6YPU - chains 2 and m of the 15 polymer chains in the assembly; structure by electron microscopy, 2.90 A resolution.

Chain 2:
Molecule: 16S ribosomal RNA
From: Acinetobacter baumannii (strain ATCC 19606 / DSM 30007 / CIP 70.34 / JCM 6841 / NBRC 109757 / NCIMB 12457 / NCTC 12156 / 81)
Sequence (1544 nucleotides; row label = number of the first residue in the row):
     1 UUUAACUGAA GAGUUUGAUC AUGGCUCAGA UUGAACGCUG GCGGCAGGCU UAACACAUGC
    61 AAGUCGAGCG GGGGAAGGUA GCUUGCUACC GGACCUAGCG GCGGACGGGU GAGUAAUGCU
   121 UAGGAAUCUG CCUAUUAGUG GGGGACAACA UCUCGAAAGG GAUGCUAAUA CCGCAUACGU
   181 CCUACGGGAG AAAGCAGGGG AUCUUCGGAC CUUGCGCUAA UAGAUGAGCC UAAGUCGGAU
   241 UAGCUAGUUG GUGGGGUAAA GGCCUACCAA GGCGACGAUC UGUAGCGGGU CUGAGAGGAU
   301 GAUCCGCCAC ACUGGGACUG AGACACGGCC CAGACUCCUA CGGGAGGCAG CAGUGGGGAA
   361 UAUUGGACAA UGGGGGGAAC CCUGAUCCAG CCAUGCCGCG UGUGUGAAGA AGGCCUUAUG
   421 GUUGUAAAGC ACUUUAAGCG AGGAGGAGGC UACUUUAGUU AAUACCUAGA GAUAGUGGAC
   481 GUUACUCGCA GAAUAAGCAC CGGCUAACUC UGUGCCAGCA GCCGCGGUAA UACAGAGGGU
   541 GCGAGCGUUA AUCGGAUUUA CUGGGCGUAA AGCGUGCGUA GGCGGCUUAU UAAGUCGGAU
   601 GUGAAAUCCC CGAGCUUAAC UUGGGAAUUG CAUUCGAUAC UGGUGAGCUA GAGUAUGGGA
   661 GAGGAUGGUA GAAUUCCAGG UGUAGCGGUG AAAUGCGUAG AGAUCUGGAG GAAUACCGAU
   721 GGCGAAGGCA GCCAUCUGGC CUAAUACUGA CGCUGAGGUA CGAAAGCAUG GGGAGCAAAC
   781 AGGAUUAGAU ACCCUGGUAG UCCAUGCCGU AAACGAUGUC UACUAGCCGU UGGGGCCUUU
   841 GAGGCUUUAG UGGCGCAGCU AACGCGAUAA GUAGACCGCC UGGGGAGUAC GGUCGCAAGA
   901 CUAAAACUCA AAUGAAUUGA CGGGGGCCCG CACAAGCGGU GGAGCAUGUG GUUUAAUUCG
   961 AUGCAACGCG AAGAACCUUA CCUGGCCUUG ACAUACUAGA AACUUUCCAG AGAUGGAUUG
  1021 GUGCCUUCGG GAAUCUAGAU ACAGGUGCUG CAUGGCUGUC GUCAGCUCGU GUCGUGAGAU
  1081 GUUGGGUUAA GUCCCGCAAC GAGCGCAACC CUUUUCCUUA CUUGCCAGCA UUUCGGAUGG
  1141 GAACUUUAAG GAUACUGCCA GUGACAAACU GGAGGAAGGC GGGGACGACG UCAAGUCAUC
  1201 AUGGCCCUUA CGGCCAGGGC UACACACGUG CUACAAUGGU CGGUACAAAG GGUUGCUACA
  1261 CAGCGAUGUG AUGCUAAUCU CAAAAAGCCG AUCGUAGUCC GGAUUGGAGU CUGCAACUCG
  1321 ACUCCAUGAA GUCGGAAUCG CUAGUAAUCG CGGAUCAGAA UGCCGCGGUG AAUACGUUCC
  1381 CGGGCCUUGU ACACACCGCC CGUCACACCA UGGGAGUUUG UUGCACCAGA AGUAGCUAGC
  1441 CUAACUGCAA AGAGGGCGGU UACCACGGUG UGGCCGAUGA CUGGGGUGAA GUCGUAACAA
  1501 GGUAGCCGUA GGGGAACCUG CGGCUGGAUC ACCUCCUUAA CGAA
Unresolved in the structure: 1-2, 78-89, 200-209, 838-842, 924-1544
Ion coordination: Mg2+ site 1 near G23 (its only coordinating residue here); Mg2+ site 2: U64, G101 (shared with 1 residue of chain u); Mg2+ site 3 near U96 (its only coordinating residue here); Mg2+ site 4: A112, G113, G285; Mg2+ site 5 near G113 (its only coordinating residue here); Mg2+ site 6: G141, A193; Mg2+ site 7: A170, C171; Mg2+ site 8 near A191 (its only coordinating residue here); Mg2+ site 9 near U252 (its only coordinating residue here); Mg2+ site 10: G253, U265; Mg2+ site 11: G277, A278, U279; Mg2+ site 12: G295, G555; 20 more Mg2+ sites not listed
From the paper describing this entry:
  - conformationally variable residues (side-chain flip): A1489, A1490

Chain m:
Protein: 30S ribosomal protein S12
From: Acinetobacter baumannii (strain ATCC 19606 / DSM 30007 / CIP 70.34 / JCM 6841 / NBRC 109757 / NCIMB 12457 / NCTC 12156 / 81)
UniProt: D0C9P6 (D0C9P6_ACIB2); residues 1-124 here = UniProt positions 1-124
Chain sequence (124 residues; numbered 1 to 124; the number before each row is that of its first residue):
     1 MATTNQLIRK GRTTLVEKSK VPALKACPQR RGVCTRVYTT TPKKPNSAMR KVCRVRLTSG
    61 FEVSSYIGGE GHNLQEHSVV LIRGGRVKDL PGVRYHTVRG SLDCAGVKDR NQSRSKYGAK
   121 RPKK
Unresolved in the structure: 1, 124

Chain 2 / chain m interface:
Pairs across the interface (99; chain 2 residue first):
  A35(2) with Gln-29(m), hydrogen bond to the sugar
  C36(2) with Gln-29(m), sugar contact; Val-98(m), sugar contact
  G37(2) with Ser-115(m), hydrogen bond to the sugar; Gly-118(m), phosphate contact
  C38(2) with Arg-114(m), hydrogen bond to the sugar; Ser-115(m), sugar contact; Gly-118(m), phosphate contact; Ala-119(m), sugar contact; Lys-120(m), salt bridge to the phosphate; Arg-121(m), phosphate contact
  U39(2) with Arg-121(m), hydrogen bond to the phosphate
  G358(2) with Arg-30(m), phosphate contact; Arg-31(m), salt bridge to the phosphate; Thr-58(m), phosphate contact
  A359(2) with Cys-27(m), hydrogen bond to the base; Pro-28(m), base contact; Gln-29(m), base contact; Arg-30(m), salt bridge to the phosphate; Arg-31(m), salt bridge to the phosphate; Thr-58(m), hydrogen bond to the phosphate
  G497(2) with Arg-121(m), salt bridge to the phosphate
  C498(2) with Arg-114(m), salt bridge to the phosphate; Ser-115(m), phosphate contact
  A499(2) with Ser-113(m), phosphate contact; Arg-114(m), phosphate contact; Ser-115(m), hydrogen bond to the phosphate; Lys-116(m), phosphate contact
  C500(2) with Ser-113(m), hydrogen bond to the phosphate; Lys-116(m), salt bridge to the phosphate
  C515(2) with Pro-45(m), base contact; Ser-47(m), hydrogen bond to the base
  C516(2) with Ser-47(m), phosphate contact
  A517(2) with Ala-48(m), phosphate contact; Met-49(m), hydrogen bond to the phosphate; Lys-51(m), salt bridge to the phosphate; Glu-70(m), hydrogen bond to the sugar
  G518(2) with Arg-50(m), hydrogen bond to the base; Lys-51(m), salt bridge to the phosphate; Glu-70(m), hydrogen bond to the sugar
  C519(2) with Asn-46(m), base contact; Arg-50(m), base contact; Tyr-66(m), hydrogen bond to the phosphate; Gly-68(m), phosphate contact; Gly-69(m), hydrogen bond to the phosphate
  A520(2) with Val-87(m), base contact; Lys-88(m), base contact; Asp-89(m), hydrogen bond to the base
  C522(2) with Arg-86(m), salt bridge to the phosphate; Lys-88(m), phosphate contact
  C523(2) with Lys-88(m), salt bridge to the phosphate
  G524(2) with Asn-46(m), hydrogen bond to the base
  C525(2) with Asn-46(m), base contact
  G526(2) with Pro-45(m), base contact; Asn-46(m), base contact; Ser-47(m), hydrogen bond to the base
  A534(2) with Arg-110(m), salt bridge to the phosphate
  G535(2) with Arg-110(m), phosphate contact; Asn-111(m), hydrogen bond to the phosphate; Gln-112(m), hydrogen bond to the phosphate
  A536(2) with Asn-111(m), phosphate contact; Gln-112(m), phosphate contact
  G547(2) with Lys-116(m), sugar contact
  U548(2) with Arg-83(m), sugar contact
  U549(2) with Pro-28(m), hydrogen bond to the sugar; Arg-83(m), sugar contact; Gly-84(m), hydrogen bond to the sugar
  A550(2) with Val-21(m), sugar contact; Leu-24(m), sugar contact; Ala-26(m), hydrogen bond to the sugar; Pro-28(m), sugar contact
  A551(2) with Ser-19(m), phosphate contact; Val-21(m), phosphate contact
  C553(2) with Glu-17(m), phosphate contact
  U559(2) with Arg-12(m), base contact; Thr-13(m), hydrogen bond to the sugar; Thr-14(m), sugar contact
  A560(2) with Arg-12(m), sugar contact
  C561(2) with Leu-7(m), sugar contact; Arg-12(m), salt bridge to the phosphate
  G564(2) with Arg-12(m), hydrogen bond to the base
  G565(2) with Ala-2(m), base contact
  G582(2) with Asn-5(m), sugar contact
  C877(2) with Thr-3(m), hydrogen bond to the phosphate; Asn-5(m), hydrogen bond to the phosphate; Gln-6(m), base contact; Arg-9(m), salt bridge to the phosphate
  G878(2) with Gln-6(m), hydrogen bond to the phosphate; Arg-9(m), salt bridge to the phosphate
  C879(2) with Ala-2(m), base contact
  U881(2) with Arg-12(m), base contact
  A906(2) with Lys-18(m), salt bridge to the phosphate
  C907(2) with Lys-18(m), salt bridge to the phosphate; Arg-94(m), salt bridge to the phosphate
  U908(2) with Gly-92(m), phosphate contact; Arg-94(m), salt bridge to the phosphate
  A910(2) with Lys-43(m), salt bridge to the phosphate; Arg-86(m), salt bridge to the phosphate; Lys-88(m), salt bridge to the phosphate
Also at the interface, not in a pair above, chain 2 (53 interface residues in all): A34, G40, C533, U552, A756, C876, C880, C909
Also at the interface, not in a pair above, chain m (62 interface residues in all): Lys-10, Gly-71, Leu-81, Gly-85, Pro-91, Arg-99, Gly-100, Asp-109, Tyr-117

Overview:
53 residues of chain 2 face 62 of chain m across their interface, with 28 hydrogen bonds and 22 salt bridges.
Polar pairs include A359(2)/Cys-27(m), C515(2)/Ser-47(m) and G518(2)/Arg-50(m). U64(2) and G101(2) coordinate
Mg2+ site 2. A112(2), G113(2) and G285(2) coordinate Mg2+ site 4. The paper reports conformational variability
at A1489(2) and A1490(2).
Chain 2 is 16S ribosomal RNA and chain m is 30S ribosomal protein S12, both from Acinetobacter baumannii
(strain ATCC 19606 / DSM 30007 / CIP 70.34 / JCM 6841 / NBRC 109757 / NCIMB 12457 / NCTC 12156 / 81); the
structure, Acinetobacter baumannii ribosome-amikacin complex - 30S subunit body, was determined by electron
microscopy, deposited together with 6YS5, 6YT9 and 6YTF.
